6PA7 - chains G and I of the 14 polymer chains in the assembly; structure by electron microscopy, 2.94 A resolution.

== Chain G ==
Name: Histone H2A type 1
From: Xenopus laevis
UniProt: P06897 (H2A1_XENLA); residues 1-129 here correspond to UniProt positions 2-130 (UniProt number = residue number + 1)
Chain sequence (129 residues; row label = number of the first residue in the row):
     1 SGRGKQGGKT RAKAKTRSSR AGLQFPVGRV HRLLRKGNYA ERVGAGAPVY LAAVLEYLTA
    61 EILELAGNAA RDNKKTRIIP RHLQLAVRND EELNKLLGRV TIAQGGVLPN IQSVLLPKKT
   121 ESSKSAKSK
Not modelled in the structure: 1-9, 121-129
Sequence notes: conflict Arg99 (Gly100 in P06897), Ser123 (Ala124 in P06897)
Curated features (UniProtKB/Swiss-Prot):
  - modified residue: Ser1 (N-acetylserine), Lys5 (N6-(2-hydroxyisobutyryl)lysine), Lys9 (N6-(2-hydroxyisobutyryl)lysine), Lys36 (N6-(2-hydroxyisobutyryl)lysine), Lys74 (N6-(2-hydroxyisobutyryl)lysine), Lys75 (N6-(2-hydroxyisobutyryl)lysine), Lys95 (N6-(2-hydroxyisobutyryl)lysine), Gln104 (N5-methylglutamine), Lys118 (N6-(2-hydroxyisobutyryl)lysine)
  - cross-link (Glycyl lysine isopeptide (Lys-Gly)): Lys13 (interchain with G-Cter in ubiquitin), Lys15 (interchain with G-Cter in ubiquitin), Lys119 (interchain with G-Cter in ubiquitin)

== Chain I ==
Molecule: 167-nt DNA strand
Sequence (167 nucleotides; each row starts with the number of its first residue):
     1 ATCGGCCGCC CTGGAGAATC CCGGTGCCGA GGCCGCTCAA TTGGTCGTAG ACAGCTCTAG
    61 CACCGCTTAA ACGCACGTAC GCGCTGTCCC CCGCGTTTTA ACCGCCAAGG GGATTACTCC
   121 CTAGTCTCCA GGCACGTGTC AGATATATAC ATCCTGTGGC GGCCGAT
Not modelled in the structure: 1

== Chain G / chain I interface ==
Contacting residue pairs (10):
  Thr10(G) with DT42(I), hydrogen bond to the phosphate; DG43(I), sugar contact
  Lys15(G) with DT41(I), phosphate contact; DT42(I), phosphate contact
  Thr16(G) with DT41(I), phosphate contact
  Arg17(G) with DT41(I), salt bridge to the phosphate
  Gly28(G) with DT41(I), phosphate contact
  Arg32(G) with DA40(I), salt bridge to the phosphate
  Arg42(G) with DA49(I), hydrogen bond to the sugar
  Arg77(G) with DA30(I), sugar contact
Other interface residues (no listed pair), chain G (15 interface residues in all): Ala12, Lys13, Ala14, Ser18, Arg20, Arg29, Arg35
Other interface residues (no listed pair), chain I (8 interface residues in all): DA39, DG47

== Overview ==
The interface between chain G and chain I involves 15 residues on one side and 8 on the other, with 2 hydrogen
bonds and 2 salt bridges. Polar pairs include Arg42(G)-DA49(I), Thr10(G)-DT42(I) and Arg17(G)-DT41(I).
Chain G is Histone H2A type 1 (Xenopus laevis) and chain I is a 167-nt DNA strand; the structure, The cryo-EM
structure of the human DNMT3A2-DNMT3B3 complex bound to nucleosome, was determined by electron microscopy.
